Entry 7S4L (electron microscopy, 2.46 A resolution); this record covers chains H and D of the 9 polymer chains in the assembly.

[Chain H]
Molecule: Particulate methane monooxygenase, C subunit
From: Methylomicrobium alcaliphilum (strain DSM 19304 / NCIMB 14124 / VKM B-2133 / 20Z)
Notes: EC 1.14.13.25
Reference sequence: G4SZ62 (G4SZ62_META2); numbering as in UniProt (aligned over 1-250)
Sequence (250 residues; each row starts with the number of its first residue):
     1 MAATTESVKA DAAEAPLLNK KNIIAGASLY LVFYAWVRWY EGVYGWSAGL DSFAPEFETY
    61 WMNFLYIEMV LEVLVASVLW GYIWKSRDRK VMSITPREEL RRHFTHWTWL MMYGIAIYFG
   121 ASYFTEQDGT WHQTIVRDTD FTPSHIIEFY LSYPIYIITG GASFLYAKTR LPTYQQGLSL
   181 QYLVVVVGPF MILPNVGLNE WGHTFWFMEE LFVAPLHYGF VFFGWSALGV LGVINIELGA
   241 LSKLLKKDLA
Unresolved in the structure: 1-19
Construct notes: conflict Val75 (Thr in G4SZ62)
Ion coordination: Cu ion: Asp128, His132, His145
Residues lining bound ligands:
  - 6ER ((S)-2,3-bis(hexanoyloxy)propyl(2-(trimethylammonio)ethyl)phosphate): Trp201, Phe205, Trp206
  - 1,2-dihexanoyl-sn-glycero-3-phosphocholine (HXG), molecule 1: Ile24, Tyr30, Leu79, Tyr82, Lys85, Arg89, Arg102, Thr105, Thr108, Trp109, Met112, Tyr166
  - 1,2-dihexanoyl-sn-glycero-3-phosphocholine (HXG), molecule 2: Ser52, Phe53, Phe57, Met62, Tyr66, Asp140

[Chain D]
Molecule: Particulate methane monooxygenase, B subunit
From: Methylomicrobium alcaliphilum (strain DSM 19304 / NCIMB 14124 / VKM B-2133 / 20Z)
Notes: EC 1.14.13.25
Reference sequence: G4SZ64 (G4SZ64_META2); residues 1-414 here = UniProt positions 1-414
Sequence (414 residues; numbered 1 to 414; the number before each row is that of its first residue):
     1 MKIIKDKVAK LSFVALLVTV TAAMFYTPTA SAHGEKSQAA FMRMRTIHWF DLNWSKDQVS
    61 VNETMSISGK FHVFAGWPET VDKPEVAFLN IGIPGPVFIR AGSWIGGQLV PRSVSLELGE
   121 TYEFKVLLKA RRPGDWHVHT MMNVQGGGPI IGPGKWVTIT GSMGDFKNPI TTLTGETIDL
   181 ETYALDGVYG WHLFWYLLGV AWMVYWCRKP VFIPRRIAVD AGKADSLITP TDKKVGMAFA
   241 AGTLAIVAVS MGQANEKYPV TTPLQAGLMR GIKSLELPQP TVSVKVVDAS YRVPGRAMQM
   301 TLEITNNGDS AVRLAEFNTA SVRFLDADVY EDDTNYPDDL LAEEGLSVSD NSPLAPGETR
   361 TVDVTASDAA WEVYRLADLI YDPDSRFAGL LFFIDEDGNR QMTMVDAPLI PTFI
Unresolved in the structure: 1-32
Ion coordination: Cu ion site 1: His33, His139; Cu ion site 2 near His72 (its only coordinating residue here)
Residues lining bound ligands: 1,2-dihexanoyl-sn-glycero-3-phosphocholine (HXG): Val247, Met251, Asn255, Thr261

[Chain H / chain D interface]
Residue-residue contacts (21):
  Trp46(H) - Pro94(D)
  Trp46(H) - Arg132(D)
  Leu50(H) - His33(D)
  Asp51(H) - His33(D)
  Asp51(H) - Lys36(D)  salt bridge
  Phe53(H) - Lys36(D)
  Thr134(H) - Ile93(D)
  Ile135(H) - Ile93(D)
  Arg137(H) - Pro149(D)
  Arg137(H) - Ile151(D)
  Thr139(H) - Ser37(D)
  Phe207(H) - Gly146(D)
  Phe207(H) - Gly147(D)
  Asn235(H) - Arg216(D)  hydrogen bond (backbone-side chain)
  Leu238(H) - Phe212(D)  hydrophobic
  Leu238(H) - Arg216(D)  hydrogen bond (backbone-side chain)
  Gly239(H) - Arg216(D)
  Ser242(H) - Arg216(D)
  Ser242(H) - Ile217(D)
  Ser242(H) - Asp220(D)
  Leu245(H) - Ile213(D)  hydrophobic
Interface residues without a listed pair, chain H (18 interface residues in all): Ser52, Asp140, Ile234, Lys246
Interface residues without a listed pair, chain D (17 interface residues in all): Gly95, Arg375

[Overview]
18 residues of chain H face 17 of chain D across their interface; the contacts include 2 hydrogen bonds and 1
salt bridge. Among the polar pairs are Asp51(H)-Lys36(D), Asn235(H)-Arg216(D) and Leu238(H)-Arg216(D). Chain H
binds compound 6ER and 1,2-dihexanoyl-sn-glycero-3-phosphocholine. Chain D binds
1,2-dihexanoyl-sn-glycero-3-phosphocholine.
Chain H is Particulate methane monooxygenase, C subunit and chain D is Particulate methane monooxygenase, B
subunit, both from Methylomicrobium alcaliphilum (strain DSM 19304 / NCIMB 14124 / VKM B-2133 / 20Z); the
structure, CryoEM structure of Methylotuvimicrobium alcaliphilum 20Z pMMO in a POPC nanodisc at 2.46 Angstrom
resolution, was determined by electron microscopy (same publication as 7S4H, 7S4I, 7S4J, 7S4K, 7S4M, 7T4O and
7T4P).
